Entry 9B3W (electron microscopy, 2.50 A resolution); this record covers chains A and D of the 4 polymer chains in the assembly.

# Chain A (and D)
Protein: Transient receptor potential cation channel subfamily V member 2
Source organism: Rattus norvegicus
Notes: chain D of this document is another copy of the same molecule, construct and numbering; everything in this record applies to it too
Reference sequence: Q9WUD2 (TRPV2_RAT); residue numbers follow UniProt; this construct covers 1-761
Amino-acid sequence (761 residues; numbered 1 to 761; the number before each row is that of its first residue):
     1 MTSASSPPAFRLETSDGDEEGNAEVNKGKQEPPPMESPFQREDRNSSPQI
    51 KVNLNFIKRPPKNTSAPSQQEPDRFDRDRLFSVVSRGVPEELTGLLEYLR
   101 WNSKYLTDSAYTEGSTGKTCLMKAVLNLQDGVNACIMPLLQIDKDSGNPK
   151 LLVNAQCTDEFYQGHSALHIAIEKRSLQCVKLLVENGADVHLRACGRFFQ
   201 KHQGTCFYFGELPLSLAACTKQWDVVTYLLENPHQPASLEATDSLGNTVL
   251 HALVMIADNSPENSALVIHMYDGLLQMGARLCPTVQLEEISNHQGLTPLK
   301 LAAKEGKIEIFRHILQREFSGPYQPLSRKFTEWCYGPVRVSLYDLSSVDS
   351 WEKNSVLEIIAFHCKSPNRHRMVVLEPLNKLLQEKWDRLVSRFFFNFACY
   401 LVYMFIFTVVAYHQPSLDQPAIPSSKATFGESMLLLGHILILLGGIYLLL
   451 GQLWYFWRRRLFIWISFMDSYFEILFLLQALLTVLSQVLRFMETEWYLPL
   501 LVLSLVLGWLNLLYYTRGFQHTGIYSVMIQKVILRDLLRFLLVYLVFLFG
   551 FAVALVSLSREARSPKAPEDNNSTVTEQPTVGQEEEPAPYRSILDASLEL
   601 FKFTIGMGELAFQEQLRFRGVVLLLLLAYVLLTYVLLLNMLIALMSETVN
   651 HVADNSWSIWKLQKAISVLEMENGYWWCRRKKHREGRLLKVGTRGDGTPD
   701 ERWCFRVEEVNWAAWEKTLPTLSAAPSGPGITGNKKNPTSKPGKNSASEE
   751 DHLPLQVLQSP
Not modelled in the structure: 1-31, 46-73, 418-428, 564-588, 695-698, 720-761
Sequence notes: engineered mutation Ala724 (Glu in Q9WUD2), Ala725 (Asp in Q9WUD2)
Ligand contacts: PEX (1,2-didecanoyl-sn-glycero-3-phosphoethanolamine): Phe395, Asn396, Cys399, Tyr400, Val402, Tyr403, Gly444, Tyr447, Leu448, Gln452, Glu473, Phe476, Tyr514, Tyr515, Tyr675, Trp677

# Chain A / chain D interface
Contacting residue pairs (102; chain A residue first):
  Pro34(A) - Glu332(D)
  Pro34(A) - Trp333(D)
  Pro34(A) - Arg706(D)
  Met35(A) - Trp333(D)
  Met35(A) - Tyr335(D)  hydrophobic
  Glu36(A) - Glu332(D)
  Glu36(A) - Trp333(D)
  Ser37(A) - Glu332(D)  hydrogen bond
  Pro38(A) - Glu332(D)
  Phe39(A) - Phe330(D)  hydrophobic
  Phe39(A) - Thr331(D)
  Phe39(A) - Leu342(D)  hydrophobic
  Phe39(A) - Lys690(D)
  Phe39(A) - Val691(D)  hydrophobic
  Gln40(A) - Arg706(D)  hydrogen bond
  Tyr162(A) - Trp333(D)
  His165(A) - Tyr335(D)
  His169(A) - Tyr335(D)
  Glu173(A) - Cys334(D)
  Glu173(A) - Tyr335(D)
  Glu173(A) - Gly336(D)  hydrogen bond (side chain-backbone)
  Lys174(A) - Cys334(D)
  Arg175(A) - Leu719(D)
  Phe198(A) - Trp333(D)  hydrophobic
  Phe198(A) - Tyr335(D)  hydrophobic
  Phe198(A) - Val338(D)  hydrophobic
  Thr205(A) - Val338(D)
  Thr205(A) - Glu708(D)
  Cys206(A) - Val338(D)
  Phe207(A) - Tyr335(D)  hydrophobic
  Phe207(A) - Pro337(D)
  Phe207(A) - Trp712(D)  hydrophobic
  Leu216(A) - Tyr335(D)
  Cys219(A) - Trp715(D)
  Thr220(A) - Trp715(D)
  Thr220(A) - Leu719(D)
  Ile256(A) - Trp712(D)  hydrophobic
  Asn263(A) - Glu716(D)  hydrogen bond
  Asp536(A) - Tyr525(D)
  Asp536(A) - Met528(D)
  Arg539(A) - His521(D)  hydrogen bond (side chain-backbone)
  Arg539(A) - Tyr525(D)
  Arg539(A) - Met528(D)
  Phe540(A) - Tyr525(D)
  Leu542(A) - Thr516(D)
  Val543(A) - Leu513(D)  hydrophobic
  Val546(A) - Trp509(D)
  Phe547(A) - Leu510(D)  hydrophobic
  Phe547(A) - Leu513(D)  hydrophobic
  Phe549(A) - Trp509(D)  hydrophobic
  Phe551(A) - Val506(D)  hydrophobic
  Val553(A) - Leu505(D)  hydrophobic
  Ala554(A) - Val502(D)  hydrophobic
  Ala554(A) - Val506(D)  hydrophobic
  Val556(A) - Tyr412(D)  hydrophobic
  Ser557(A) - Ala411(D)  hydrogen bond (side chain-backbone)
  Ser557(A) - Tyr412(D)
  Ser557(A) - Val502(D)
  Leu558(A) - Pro499(D)  hydrophobic
  Arg560(A) - Tyr412(D)  hydrogen bond (side chain-backbone)
  Glu561(A) - Pro415(D)
  Glu561(A) - Ser416(D)
  Glu561(A) - Leu417(D)  hydrogen bond (side chain-backbone)
  Glu561(A) - Leu498(D)
  Ile593(A) - Tyr412(D)  hydrophobic
  Phe603(A) - Ile605(D)  hydrophobic
  Gly606(A) - Ile605(D)
  Gly606(A) - Gly606(D)
  Gly606(A) - Met607(D)
  Met607(A) - Met607(D)  hydrophobic
  Gly608(A) - Ile605(D)
  Gly608(A) - Met607(D)
  Leu610(A) - Leu598(D)
  Leu610(A) - Phe601(D)  hydrophobic
  Leu610(A) - Lys602(D)  hydrogen bond (backbone-side chain)
  Ala611(A) - Leu598(D)  hydrophobic
  Arg617(A) - Glu495(D)  salt bridge
  Phe618(A) - Leu417(D)  hydrophobic
  Phe618(A) - Glu495(D)
  Phe618(A) - Pro499(D)
  Val621(A) - Pro499(D)  hydrophobic
  Leu625(A) - Val502(D)  hydrophobic
  Leu627(A) - Phe601(D)  hydrophobic
  Tyr634(A) - Ile605(D)
  Val635(A) - Leu537(D)  hydrophobic
  Leu638(A) - Ile533(D)  hydrophobic
  Leu638(A) - Leu644(D)  hydrophobic
  Asn639(A) - Ile529(D)
  Asn639(A) - Gln530(D)
  Asn639(A) - Lys531(D)
  Asn639(A) - Ile533(D)
  Met640(A) - Tyr525(D)
  Ile642(A) - Lys531(D)
  Ile642(A) - Ile533(D)  hydrophobic
  Ile642(A) - Leu644(D)  hydrophobic
  Ile642(A) - Thr648(D)
  Ala643(A) - Met528(D)
  Ala643(A) - Lys531(D)
  Glu647(A) - Met528(D)
  Val649(A) - His651(D)
  Asn650(A) - His651(D)
  His651(A) - His651(D)  hydrogen bond
Interface residues without a listed pair, chain A (75 interface residues in all): Phe199, Tyr208, Phe209, Lys221, Leu266, Arg535, Gly550, Glu609, Phe612, Leu623, Val630, Leu632, Met645, Ser646
Interface residues without a listed pair, chain D (62 interface residues in all): Thr408, Trp496, Thr522, Leu534, Leu594, Thr604, Met640, Leu641, Met645, Val649, Leu689, Val710

# Summary
75 residues of chain A face 62 of chain D across their interface; the contacts include 10 hydrogen bonds and 1
salt bridge. Among the polar pairs are Arg617(A)-Glu495(D), Ser37(A)-Glu332(D) and Gln40(A)-Arg706(D). Ligands
of chain A: compound PEX.
Chain A and chain D are both Transient receptor potential cation channel subfamily V member 2 (Rattus
norvegicus); the structure, Rat TRPV2 E724A/D725A Apo, was determined by electron microscopy (same publication
as 9B3U, 9B3V, 9B3X, 9B3Y and 9B3Z).
